Entry 7TCA (electron microscopy, 3.85 A resolution); this record covers chains C and E of the 7 polymer chains in the assembly.

# Chain C
Name: Spike glycoprotein
From: Severe acute respiratory syndrome coronavirus 2
Reference sequence: P0DTC2 (SPIKE_SARS2); aligned to UniProt positions 14-1205 over residues 14-1205
Amino-acid sequence (1272 residues; row label = number of the first residue in the row; note: 6 numbers in that range are skipped by the numbering (no residue carries them; nothing is unmodelled there); a row labelled like 214A-214C holds insertion residues (214A, then the next letters in order)):
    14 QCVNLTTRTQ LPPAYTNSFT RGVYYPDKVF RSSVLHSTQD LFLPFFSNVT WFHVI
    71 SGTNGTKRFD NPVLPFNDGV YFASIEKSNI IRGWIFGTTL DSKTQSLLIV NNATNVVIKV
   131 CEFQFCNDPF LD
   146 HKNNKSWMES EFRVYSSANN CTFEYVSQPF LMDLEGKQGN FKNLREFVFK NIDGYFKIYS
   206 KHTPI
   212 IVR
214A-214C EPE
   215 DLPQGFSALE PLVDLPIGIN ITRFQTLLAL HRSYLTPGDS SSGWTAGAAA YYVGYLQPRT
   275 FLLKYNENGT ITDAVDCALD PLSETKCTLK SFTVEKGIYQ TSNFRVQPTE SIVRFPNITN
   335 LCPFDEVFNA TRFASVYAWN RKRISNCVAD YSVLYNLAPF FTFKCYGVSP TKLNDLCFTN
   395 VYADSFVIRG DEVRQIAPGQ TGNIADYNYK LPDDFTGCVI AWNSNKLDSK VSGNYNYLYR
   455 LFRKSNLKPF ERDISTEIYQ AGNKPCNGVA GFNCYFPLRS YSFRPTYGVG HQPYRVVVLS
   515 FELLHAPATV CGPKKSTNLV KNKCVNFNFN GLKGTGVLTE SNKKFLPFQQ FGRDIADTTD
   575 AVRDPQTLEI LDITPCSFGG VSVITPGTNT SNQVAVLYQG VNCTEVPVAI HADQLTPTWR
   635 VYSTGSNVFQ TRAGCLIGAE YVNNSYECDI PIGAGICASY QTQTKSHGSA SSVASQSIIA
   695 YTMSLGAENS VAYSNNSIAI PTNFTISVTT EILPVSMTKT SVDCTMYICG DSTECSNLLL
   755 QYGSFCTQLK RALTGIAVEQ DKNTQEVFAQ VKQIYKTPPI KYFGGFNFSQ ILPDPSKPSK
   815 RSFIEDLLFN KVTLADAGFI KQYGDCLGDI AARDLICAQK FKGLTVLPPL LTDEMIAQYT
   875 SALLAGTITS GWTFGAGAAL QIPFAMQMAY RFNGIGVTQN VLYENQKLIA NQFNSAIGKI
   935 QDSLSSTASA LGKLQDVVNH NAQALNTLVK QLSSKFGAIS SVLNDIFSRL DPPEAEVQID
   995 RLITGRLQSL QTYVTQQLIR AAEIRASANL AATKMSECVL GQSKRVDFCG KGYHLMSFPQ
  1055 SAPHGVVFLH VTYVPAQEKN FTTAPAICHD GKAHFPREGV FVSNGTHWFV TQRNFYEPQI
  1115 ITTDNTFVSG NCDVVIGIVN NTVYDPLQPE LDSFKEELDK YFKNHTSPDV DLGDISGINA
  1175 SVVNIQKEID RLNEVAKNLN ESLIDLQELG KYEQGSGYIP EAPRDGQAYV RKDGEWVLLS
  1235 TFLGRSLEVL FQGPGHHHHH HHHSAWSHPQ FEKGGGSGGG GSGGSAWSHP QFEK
Unresolved in the structure: 678-688, 1146-1288
Disulfide bonds: Cys15-Cys136, Cys131-Cys166, Cys291-Cys301, Cys336-Cys361, Cys379-Cys432, Cys391-Cys525, Cys480-Cys488, Cys617-Cys649, Cys662-Cys671, Cys738-Cys760, Cys743-Cys749, Cys840-Cys851, Cys1032-Cys1043, Cys1082-Cys1126
Covalent attachments: N-acetylglucosamine (NAG) linked to Asn61, Asn122, Asn234, Asn282, Asn331, Asn603, Asn616, Asn657, Asn709, Asn717, Asn801, Asn1074, Asn1098, Asn1134
Construct notes: conflict Val67 (Ala in P0DTC2), Ile95 (Thr in P0DTC2), Asp142 (Tyr145 in P0DTC2), 35 further conflict positions vs the reference (P0DTC2) not listed; insertion (212-213); expression tag (1206-1288)
UniProt features mapped onto this chain:
  - region: Asn280 to Cys301 (Putative superantigen), Arg403 to Asp405 (Integrin-binding motif), Asn448 to Phe456 (Immunodominant HLA epitope recognized by the CD8+), Ser816 to Tyr837 (Fusion peptide 1), Lys835 to Phe855 (Fusion peptide 2), Asp1163 to Glu1202 (Heptad repeat 2)
  - site: Arg815, Ser816 (Cleavage)
  - glycosylation: Asn17 (N-linked (GlcNAc...) (complex) asparagine), Asn61 (N-linked (GlcNAc...) (hybrid) asparagine), Asn74 (N-linked (GlcNAc...) (complex) asparagine), Asn122 (N-linked (GlcNAc...) (hybrid) asparagine), Asn149 (N-linked (GlcNAc...) (complex) asparagine), Asn165 (N-linked (GlcNAc...) (complex) asparagine), Asn234 (N-linked (GlcNAc...) (high mannose) asparagine), Asn282 (N-linked (GlcNAc...) (complex) asparagine), Thr323 (O-linked (GalNAc) threonine), Ser325 (O-linked (HexNAc...) serine), Asn331 (N-linked (GlcNAc...) (complex) asparagine), Asn343 (N-linked (GlcNAc...) (complex) asparagine), Asn603 (N-linked (GlcNAc...) (hybrid) asparagine), Asn616 (N-linked (GlcNAc...) (complex) asparagine), Asn657 (N-linked (GlcNAc...) (complex) asparagine), Thr676 (O-linked (GlcNAc...) threonine), Thr678 (O-linked (GlcNAc...) threonine), Asn709 (N-linked (GlcNAc...) (high mannose) asparagine), Asn717 (N-linked (GlcNAc...) (hybrid) asparagine), Asn801 (N-linked (GlcNAc...) (hybrid) asparagine) and 6 more in UniProt
Reported in the primary citation:
  - post-translational modification sites: Asn343, Asn709

# Chain E
Name: Light chain of antibody A19-46.1
From: Homo sapiens
Notes: antibody fragment or engineered binder
Amino-acid sequence (216 residues; each row starts with the number of its first residue):
     1 QTVVTQEPSF SVSPGGTVTL TCGLSSGSVS TAYFPSWYQQ TPGQAPRTLI YGTNTRSSGV
    61 PDRFSGSILG NKAALTITGA QADDESDYYC VLYMGRGIVV FGGGTKLTVL GQPKAAPSVT
   121 LFPPSSEELQ ANKATLVCLI SDFYPGAVTV AWKADSSPVK AGVETTTPSK QSNNKYAASS
   181 YLSLTPEQWK SHRSYSCQVT HEGSTVEKTV APTECS
Disulfide bonds: Cys22-Cys90, Cys138-Cys197

# How chain C and chain E interact
Contacting residue pairs - 15 pairs, chain C then chain E:
  Ser446(C) - Asn54(E)  hydrogen bond
  Gly447(C) - Asn54(E)  hydrogen bond (backbone-side chain)
  Asn448(C) - Asn54(E)
  Tyr449(C) - Thr31(E)
  Ile468(C) - Arg96(E)
  Ser469(C) - Arg96(E)
  Thr470(C) - Gly95(E)
  Thr470(C) - Arg96(E)  hydrogen bond (side chain-backbone)
  Glu471(C) - Arg96(E)  salt bridge
  Val483(C) - Ser26(E)  hydrogen bond (backbone-side chain)
  Ala484(C) - Ser26(E)
  Phe490(C) - Ala32(E)  hydrophobic
  Phe490(C) - Tyr33(E)
  Arg493(C) - Ser30(E)  hydrogen bond
  Ser494(C) - Thr31(E)
Other interface residues (no listed pair), chain C (14 interface residues in all): Leu452

# Overview
14 residues of chain C face 8 of chain E across their interface; the contacts include 5 hydrogen bonds and 1
salt bridge. Polar contacts include Glu471(C)-Arg96(E), Ser446(C)-Asn54(E) and Gly447(C)-Asn54(E). Covalently
linked N-acetylglucosamine: at Asn61(C), Asn122(C), Asn234(C), Asn282(C), Asn331(C) and Asn603(C) and 8 more.
From the paper: modification sites Asn343(C) and Asn709(C).
Chain C is Spike glycoprotein (Severe acute respiratory syndrome coronavirus 2) and chain E is Light chain of
antibody A19-46.1 (Homo sapiens); the structure, Cryo-EM structure of SARS-CoV-2 Omicron spike in complex with
antibody A19-46.1, was determined by electron microscopy, deposited together with 7TC9.
